PDB entry 4QVV | X-ray diffraction, 2.80 A resolution | chains V and W of the 28 polymer chains in the assembly

[Chain V]
Molecule: Proteasome subunit beta type-2
Source organism: Saccharomyces cerevisiae
Notes: EC 3.4.25.1
UniProt: P25043 (PSB2_YEAST); residues 1-232 here correspond to UniProt positions 30-261 (UniProt number = residue number + 29)
Amino-acid sequence (232 residues; row label = number of the first residue in the row):
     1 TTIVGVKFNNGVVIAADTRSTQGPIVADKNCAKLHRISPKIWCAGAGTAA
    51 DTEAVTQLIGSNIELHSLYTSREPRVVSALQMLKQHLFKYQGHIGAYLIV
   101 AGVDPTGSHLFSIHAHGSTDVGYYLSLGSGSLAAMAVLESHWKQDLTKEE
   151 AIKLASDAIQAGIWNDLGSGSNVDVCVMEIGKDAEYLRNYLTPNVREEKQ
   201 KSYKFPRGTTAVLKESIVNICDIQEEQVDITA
Unresolved in the structure: 227-232
Covalent attachments: bortezomib (BO2) linked to Thr1
Metal / ion sites: Mg2+: Ile163, Asp166 (shared with 1 residue of chain L)
Small-molecule neighbours: bortezomib (BO2; N-[(1R)-1-(dihydroxyboryl)-3-methylbutyl]-N-(pyrazin-2-ylcarbonyl)-L-phenylalaninamide): Arg19, Ser20, Thr21, Gln22, Cys31, Lys33, Gly45, Ala46, Gly47, Thr48, Ala49, Thr52, Gly168
Curated features (UniProtKB/Swiss-Prot):
  - active site: Thr1 (Nucleophile)

[Chain W]
Molecule: Proteasome subunit beta type-3
Source organism: Saccharomyces cerevisiae
Notes: EC 3.4.25.1
UniProt: P25451 (PSB3_YEAST); residues 0-204 here correspond to UniProt positions 1-205 (UniProt number = residue number + 1)
Amino-acid sequence (205 residues; row label = number of the first residue in the row; numbering starts at 0):
     0 MSDPSSINGGIVVAMTGKDCVAIACDLRLGSQSLGVSNKFEKIFHYGHVF
    50 LGITGLATDVTTLNEMFRYKTNLYKLKEERAIEPETFTQLVSSSLYERRF
   100 GPYFVGPVVAGINSKSGKPFIAGFDLIGCIDEAKDFIVSGTASDQLFGMC
   150 ESLYEPNLEPEDLFETISQALLNAADRDALSGWGAVVYIIKKDEVVKRYL
   200 KMRQD
Unresolved in the structure: 0
Metal / ion sites: Mg2+: Asp204 (shared with 2 residues of chain K)
Curated features (UniProtKB/Swiss-Prot):
  - modified residue: Ser30 (Phosphoserine)
  - cross-link: Lys69 (Glycyl lysine isopeptide (Lys-Gly) (interchain with G-Cter in ubiquitin))

[Chain V / chain W interface]
Pairs across the interface - 55 pairs, chain V then chain W:
  Ile25(V) with Asp143(W); Phe146(W), hydrophobic
  Val26(V) with Phe146(W)
  Ala27(V) with Asp130(W)
  Asp28(V) with Asp130(W)
  Lys29(V) with Glu150(W), salt bridge
  Ala49(V) with Cys128(W), hydrophobic
  Ala50(V) with Tyr95(W); Ile126(W), hydrophobic; Cys128(W)
  Asp51(V) with Tyr95(W), hydrogen bond; Arg98(W), salt bridge
  Ala54(V) with Tyr95(W)
  Tyr90(V) with Phe99(W), hydrophobic
  His93(V) with Arg98(W); Phe99(W)
  Arg196(V) with Glu150(W), salt bridge
  Lys199(V) with Ser151(W); Tyr153(W), hydrogen bond (side chain-backbone)
  Ser202(V) with Glu154(W), hydrogen bond
  Tyr203(V) with Ser151(W); Leu152(W), hydrophobic
  Lys204(V) with Asp161(W), salt bridge
  Phe205(V) with Glu164(W); Gln168(W)
  Arg207(V) with Glu160(W), salt bridge; Asp161(W), salt bridge
  Gly208(V) with Glu164(W), hydrogen bond (backbone-side chain)
  Thr209(V) with Glu164(W), hydrogen bond (backbone-side chain)
  Thr210(V) with Glu164(W), hydrogen bond; Ser167(W); Gln168(W), hydrogen bond; Leu199(W)
  Ala211(V) with Leu199(W); Lys200(W), hydrogen bond (backbone-backbone)
  Val212(V) with Phe163(W), hydrophobic; Tyr198(W)
  Leu213(V) with Tyr198(W), hydrogen bond (backbone-backbone); Leu199(W); Lys200(W)
  Lys214(V) with Lys196(W); Arg197(W); Tyr198(W), hydrogen bond (backbone-backbone)
  Glu215(V) with Lys196(W); Arg197(W), salt bridge
  Ser216(V) with Val195(W); Lys196(W), hydrogen bond (backbone-backbone)
  Ile217(V) with Val194(W)
  Val218(V) with Val194(W), hydrogen bond (backbone-backbone); Lys196(W)
  Asn219(V) with His44(W)
  Ile220(V) with Gly46(W); Phe49(W), hydrophobic; Val194(W), hydrophobic
  Asp222(V) with Lys74(W), salt bridge
Interface residues without a listed pair, chain V (35 interface residues in all): Thr48, Ile94, Pro206
Interface residues without a listed pair, chain W (36 interface residues in all): His47, Leu157, Glu158, Thr165, Leu171, Tyr187

[Summary]
Chain V and chain W form an interface of 35 and 36 residues respectively, with 12 hydrogen bonds and 8 salt
bridges. Polar pairs include Lys29(V)-Glu150(W), Asp51(V)-Arg98(W) and Arg196(V)-Glu150(W). Covalently linked
bortezomib: at Thr1(V). UniProt lists active-site residue Thr1(V) on chain V.
Here chain V is Proteasome subunit beta type-2 and chain W is Proteasome subunit beta type-3, both from
Saccharomyces cerevisiae. Entry 4QVV (yCP beta5-A49V mutant in complex with bortezomib) was determined by
X-ray diffraction, deposited together with 4QUX, 4QUY, 4QV0, 4QV1, 4QV3, 4QV4 and 42 further entries.
